1FM6 - chains A and B of the 4 polymer chains in the assembly; structure by X-ray diffraction, 2.10 A resolution.

== Chain A ==
Protein: Retinoic acid receptor rxr-alpha
Source organism: Homo sapiens
Notes: fragment: ligand binding domain - residues 225 -462
UniProtKB: P19793 (RXRA_HUMAN); residues 225-462 here = UniProt positions 225-462
Amino-acid sequence (238 residues; numbered 225 to 462; the number before each row is that of its first residue):
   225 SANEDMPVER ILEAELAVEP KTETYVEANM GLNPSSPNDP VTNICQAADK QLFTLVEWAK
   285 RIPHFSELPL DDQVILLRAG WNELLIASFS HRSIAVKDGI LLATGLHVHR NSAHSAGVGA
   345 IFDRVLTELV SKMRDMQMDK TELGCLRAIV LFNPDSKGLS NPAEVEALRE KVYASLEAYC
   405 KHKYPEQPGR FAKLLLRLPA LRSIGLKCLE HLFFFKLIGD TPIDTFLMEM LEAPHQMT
Not modelled in the structure: 225-226, 459-462
Curated features (UniProtKB/Swiss-Prot):
  - region: R348 to G368 (Required for nuclear export)
  - binding site (9-cis-retinoate): R316, A327
  - binding site (all-trans-retinoate): R316, A327
  - modified residue (Phosphoserine): S259, S260
  - mutagenesis: V280 (V280A: Abolished ubiquitination and degradation by UBR5), E352 to T462 (No impact on acetylation by EP300), M357 to M360 (Abolishes nuclear export), L418 to L430 (Abolishes nuclear localization), E434 (E434N/Q/K/A: As a heterodimer with NR1H4, impairs interaction with coactivator NCOA1. Impairs transcriptional activity)
Residues lining bound ligands: (9cis)-retinoic acid (9CR): V265, I268, C269, A271, A272, Q275, W305, N306, L309, I310, F313, R316, L325, L326, A327, V342, I345, C432, H435, L436, F439

== Chain B ==
Protein: Steroid receptor coactivator
Notes: fragment: src-1 peptide
UniProtKB: O43793 (O43793); residues 619-643 here correspond to UniProt positions 676-700 (UniProt number = residue number + 57)
Amino-acid sequence (25 residues; row label = number of the first residue in the row):
   619 CPSSHSSLTE RHKILHRLLQ EGSPS
Not modelled in the structure: 619-629, 640-643

== How chain A and chain B interact ==
Contacting residue pairs (23):
  F277(A) - L636(B)  hydrophobic
  V280(A) - L633(B)  hydrophobic
  V280(A) - L636(B)
  V280(A) - L637(B)  hydrophobic
  K284(A) - L636(B)  hydrogen bond (side chain-backbone)
  K284(A) - L637(B)  hydrogen bond (side chain-backbone)
  K284(A) - E639(B)
  L294(A) - H634(B)
  L294(A) - Q638(B)
  Q297(A) - L637(B)
  V298(A) - H630(B)
  V298(A) - L633(B)  hydrophobic
  V298(A) - L637(B)  hydrophobic
  L301(A) - L633(B)  hydrophobic
  R302(A) - H630(B)  hydrogen bond
  T449(A) - I632(B)
  F450(A) - I632(B)
  F450(A) - L633(B)
  F450(A) - L636(B)  hydrophobic
  E453(A) - H630(B)
  E453(A) - K631(B)
  E453(A) - I632(B)  hydrogen bond (side chain-backbone)
  E453(A) - L633(B)  hydrogen bond (side chain-backbone)
Other interface residues (no listed pair), chain A (14 interface residues in all): F289, D295, M454

== In short ==
14 residues of chain A and 9 residues of chain B are in contact, with 5 hydrogen bonds. Polar pairs include
K284(A)-L636(B), K284(A)-L637(B) and R302(A)-H630(B). Ligands of chain A: (9cis)-retinoic acid.
Chain A is Retinoic acid receptor rxr-alpha (Homo sapiens) and chain B is Steroid receptor coactivator; the
structure, The 2.1 angstrom resolution crystal structure of the heterodimer of the human rxralpha and
ppargamma ligand ..., was determined by X-ray diffraction together with 1FM9 from the same study.
